PDB entry 9AUL | X-ray diffraction, 2.42 A resolution | chain A

Chain A:
Name: 3C-like proteinase nsp5
From: Severe acute respiratory syndrome coronavirus 2
Notes: EC 3.4.22.69
UniProtKB: P0DTD1 (R1AB_SARS2); residues 1-306 here correspond to UniProt positions 3264-3569 (UniProt number = residue number + 3263)
Sequence (306 residues; each row starts with the number of its first residue):
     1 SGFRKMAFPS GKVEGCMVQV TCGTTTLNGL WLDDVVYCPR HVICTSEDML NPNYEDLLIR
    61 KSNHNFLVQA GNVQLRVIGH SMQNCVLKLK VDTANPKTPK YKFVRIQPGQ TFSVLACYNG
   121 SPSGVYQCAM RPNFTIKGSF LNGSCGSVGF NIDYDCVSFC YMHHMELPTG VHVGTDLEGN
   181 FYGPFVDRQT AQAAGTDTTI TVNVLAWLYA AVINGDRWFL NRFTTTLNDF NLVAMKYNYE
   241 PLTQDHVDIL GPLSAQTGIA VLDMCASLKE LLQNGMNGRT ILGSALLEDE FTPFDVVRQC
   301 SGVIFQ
Not modelled in the structure: 302-306
Covalent attachments: Paxlovid, bound form (4WI) linked to C145
Sequence notes: engineered mutation V173 (Ala3436 in P0DTD1), I304 (Thr3567 in P0DTD1)
Ligand contacts: Paxlovid, bound form (4WI; (1R,2S,5S)-N-{(1E,2S)-1-imino-3-[(3S)-2-oxopyrrolidin-3-yl]propan-2-yl}-6,6-dimethyl-3-[3-methyl-N-(trifluoroacetyl)-L-valyl]-3-azabicyclo[3.1.0]hexane-2-carboxamide): S1, H41, M49, Y54, F140, L141, N142, G143, S144, H163, H164, M165, E166, L167, P168, H172, D187, R188, Q189, T190, Q192
Swiss-Prot annotation at these positions:
  - active site: H41 (For 3CL-PRO activity), C145 (Nucleophile)
  - site: Q306 (Cleavage)
  - cross-link (Glycyl lysine isopeptide (Lys-Gly)): K5 (interchain with G-Cter in ubiquitin), K90 (interchain with G-Cter in ubiquitin)
From the paper describing this entry:
  - mutagenesis - S144A (3.9-fold), A173V/T304I, A173V: decreased catalytic activity
  - mutagenesis - A173V (16-fold): decreased binding to Paxlovid, bound form
  - mutagenesis - T135I: unchanged binding to Paxlovid, bound form
  - mutagenesis - S144A: decreased binding to nirmatrelvir
  - mutagenesis - T21I, L50F, T135I: unchanged binding to nirmatrelvir

Summary:
Covalently linked Paxlovid, bound form: at C145. UniProt lists active-site residues H41 and C145. From the
paper: S144A, A173V/T304I and A173V reduce catalytic activity; A173V reduces binding to Paxlovid, bound form;
6 substitutions were tested in all.
Chain A is 3C-like proteinase nsp5 (Severe acute respiratory syndrome coronavirus 2); the structure, Structure
of SARS-CoV-2 Mpro mutant (A173V,T304I)) in complex with Nirmatrelvir (PF-07321332), was determined by X-ray
diffraction, deposited together with 9AUJ, 9AUK, 9AUM, 9AUN and 9AUO.
